9ERL - chains A and E of the 6 polymer chains in the assembly; structure by electron microscopy, 3.00 A resolution.

== Chain A ==
Molecule: Na(+)-translocating ferredoxin:NAD(+) oxidoreductase complex subunit A
Organism: Acetobacterium woodii DSM 1030
Notes: EC 7.2.1.2
UniProtKB: H6LC28 (RNFA_ACEWD); residue numbers follow UniProt; this construct covers 1-191
Chain sequence (191 residues; numbered 1 to 191; the number before each row is that of its first residue):
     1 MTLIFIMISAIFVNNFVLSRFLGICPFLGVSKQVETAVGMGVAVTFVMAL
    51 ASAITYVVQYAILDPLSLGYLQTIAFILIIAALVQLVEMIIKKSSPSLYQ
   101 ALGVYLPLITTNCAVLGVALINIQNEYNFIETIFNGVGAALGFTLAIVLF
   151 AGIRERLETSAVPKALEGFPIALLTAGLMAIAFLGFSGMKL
Metal / ion sites: Na+ site 1 near L18 (its only coordinating residue here); 2Fe-2S cluster Fe: C25, C113 (shared with C25(E), C108(E) of chain E); Na+ site 2 near A180 (its only coordinating residue here)
Ligand contacts: 2Fe-2S cluster (FES): L22, I24, C25, P26, T111, N112, C113
What the authors report for this chain:
  - mutagenesis - Y105A: decreased catalytic activity
  - mutagenesis - Y105A: decreased growth
  - mutagenesis - T110G: abolished growth
  - mutagenesis - T111G: unchanged growth
  - mutagenesis - Y105A, T111G: abolished growth in response to under 2 mM NaCl

== Chain E ==
Molecule: Na(+)-translocating ferredoxin:NAD(+) oxidoreductase complex subunit E
Organism: Acetobacterium woodii DSM 1030
Notes: EC 7.2.1.2
UniProtKB: H6LC29 (RNFE_ACEWD); residue numbers follow UniProt; this construct covers 1-196
Chain sequence (196 residues; each row starts with the number of its first residue):
     1 MNFMKNLTRGIIRENPTFVLVLGMCPTLAVTTSAINGMGMGLATMLVLIG
    51 SNVAISALRKVIPDNIRIPAFVVVIASFVTIVGMLMKAYVPALDAALGIF
   101 IPLIVVNCIILARAEAFAFSNGIADSFADAVGMGLGFTLALTILGSIREI
   151 LGAGSIFGFSLFGAAYEPVLLMILPPGAFLTLGLLIGLINWKTKKA
Metal / ion sites: 2Fe-2S cluster Fe: C25, C108 (shared with C25(A), C113(A) of chain A)
Ligand contacts: 2Fe-2S cluster (FES): G23, M24, C25, V106, N107, C108
What the authors report for this chain:
  - mutagenesis - R67A: abolished growth in response to H2 and CO2
  - mutagenesis - R67A, L103G: decreased catalytic activity
  - mutagenesis - N107A, E115Q: decreased growth
  - mutagenesis - L103G, V106G, E115K: abolished growth
  - mutagenesis - E115A: unchanged growth

== How chain A and chain E interact ==
Residue-residue contacts (39; chain A residue first):
  F21(A) with C25(E); L28(E); P175(E); F179(E), hydrophobic
  L22(A) with C25(E), hydrogen bond (backbone-side chain)
  I24(A) with M24(E), hydrophobic; C25(E), hydrophobic
  C25(A) with G23(E); M24(E); C108(E), hydrogen bond
  Y70(A) with M84(E), hydrophobic
  I74(A) with V73(E); A76(E), hydrophobic; S77(E)
  L78(A) with P69(E), hydrophobic
  Q85(A) with N65(E), hydrogen bond (side chain-backbone); I68(E); P69(E)
  T110(A) with V106(E)
  T111(A) with V106(E); C108(E); L111(E)
  C113(A) with C25(E), hydrophobic; V106(E)
  A165(A) with N190(E)
  P170(A) with G183(E); I186(E), hydrophobic; G187(E)
  L173(A) with F179(E); G183(E); I186(E), hydrophobic
  L174(A) with L180(E)
  A176(A) with F179(E), hydrophobic
  G177(A) with F179(E); L180(E)
  A180(A) with P176(E), hydrophobic
  I181(A) with P176(E), hydrophobic
  L184(A) with L174(E), hydrophobic; P176(E), hydrophobic
Other interface residues (no listed pair), chain A (32 interface residues in all): S19, L28, T73, I77, A81, E88, P107, L108, L116, L166, F169, L178
Other interface residues (no listed pair), chain E (35 interface residues in all): V21, A29, V72, T80, F100, P102, L103, V105, N107, E115, L182, W191

== In short ==
32 residues of chain A face 35 of chain E across their interface; the contacts include 3 hydrogen bonds. Polar
contacts include L22(A)-C25(E), C25(A)-C108(E) and Q85(A)-N65(E). The paper reports that L103G, V106G and
E115K of chain E abolish growth; Y105A and T111G of chain A abolish growth in response to under 2 mM NaCl; 10
substitutions were tested in all.
Here chain A is Na(+)-translocating ferredoxin:NAD(+) oxidoreductase complex subunit A and chain E is
Na(+)-translocating ferredoxin:NAD(+) oxidoreductase complex subunit E, both from Acetobacterium woodii DSM
1030. Entry 9ERL (Cryo-EM structure of sodium pumping Rnf complex from Acetobacterium woodii in apo state) was
determined by electron microscopy together with 9ERI, 9ERJ and 9ERK from the same study.
